8KG6 - chains M and N of the 20 polymer chains in the assembly; structure by electron microscopy, 3.07 A resolution.

# Chain M
Name: DNA polymerase epsilon catalytic subunit A
Source organism: Saccharomyces cerevisiae S288C
UniProtKB: P21951 (DPOE_YEAST); numbering as in UniProt (aligned over 1-2222)
Sequence (2222 residues; row label = number of the first residue in the row):
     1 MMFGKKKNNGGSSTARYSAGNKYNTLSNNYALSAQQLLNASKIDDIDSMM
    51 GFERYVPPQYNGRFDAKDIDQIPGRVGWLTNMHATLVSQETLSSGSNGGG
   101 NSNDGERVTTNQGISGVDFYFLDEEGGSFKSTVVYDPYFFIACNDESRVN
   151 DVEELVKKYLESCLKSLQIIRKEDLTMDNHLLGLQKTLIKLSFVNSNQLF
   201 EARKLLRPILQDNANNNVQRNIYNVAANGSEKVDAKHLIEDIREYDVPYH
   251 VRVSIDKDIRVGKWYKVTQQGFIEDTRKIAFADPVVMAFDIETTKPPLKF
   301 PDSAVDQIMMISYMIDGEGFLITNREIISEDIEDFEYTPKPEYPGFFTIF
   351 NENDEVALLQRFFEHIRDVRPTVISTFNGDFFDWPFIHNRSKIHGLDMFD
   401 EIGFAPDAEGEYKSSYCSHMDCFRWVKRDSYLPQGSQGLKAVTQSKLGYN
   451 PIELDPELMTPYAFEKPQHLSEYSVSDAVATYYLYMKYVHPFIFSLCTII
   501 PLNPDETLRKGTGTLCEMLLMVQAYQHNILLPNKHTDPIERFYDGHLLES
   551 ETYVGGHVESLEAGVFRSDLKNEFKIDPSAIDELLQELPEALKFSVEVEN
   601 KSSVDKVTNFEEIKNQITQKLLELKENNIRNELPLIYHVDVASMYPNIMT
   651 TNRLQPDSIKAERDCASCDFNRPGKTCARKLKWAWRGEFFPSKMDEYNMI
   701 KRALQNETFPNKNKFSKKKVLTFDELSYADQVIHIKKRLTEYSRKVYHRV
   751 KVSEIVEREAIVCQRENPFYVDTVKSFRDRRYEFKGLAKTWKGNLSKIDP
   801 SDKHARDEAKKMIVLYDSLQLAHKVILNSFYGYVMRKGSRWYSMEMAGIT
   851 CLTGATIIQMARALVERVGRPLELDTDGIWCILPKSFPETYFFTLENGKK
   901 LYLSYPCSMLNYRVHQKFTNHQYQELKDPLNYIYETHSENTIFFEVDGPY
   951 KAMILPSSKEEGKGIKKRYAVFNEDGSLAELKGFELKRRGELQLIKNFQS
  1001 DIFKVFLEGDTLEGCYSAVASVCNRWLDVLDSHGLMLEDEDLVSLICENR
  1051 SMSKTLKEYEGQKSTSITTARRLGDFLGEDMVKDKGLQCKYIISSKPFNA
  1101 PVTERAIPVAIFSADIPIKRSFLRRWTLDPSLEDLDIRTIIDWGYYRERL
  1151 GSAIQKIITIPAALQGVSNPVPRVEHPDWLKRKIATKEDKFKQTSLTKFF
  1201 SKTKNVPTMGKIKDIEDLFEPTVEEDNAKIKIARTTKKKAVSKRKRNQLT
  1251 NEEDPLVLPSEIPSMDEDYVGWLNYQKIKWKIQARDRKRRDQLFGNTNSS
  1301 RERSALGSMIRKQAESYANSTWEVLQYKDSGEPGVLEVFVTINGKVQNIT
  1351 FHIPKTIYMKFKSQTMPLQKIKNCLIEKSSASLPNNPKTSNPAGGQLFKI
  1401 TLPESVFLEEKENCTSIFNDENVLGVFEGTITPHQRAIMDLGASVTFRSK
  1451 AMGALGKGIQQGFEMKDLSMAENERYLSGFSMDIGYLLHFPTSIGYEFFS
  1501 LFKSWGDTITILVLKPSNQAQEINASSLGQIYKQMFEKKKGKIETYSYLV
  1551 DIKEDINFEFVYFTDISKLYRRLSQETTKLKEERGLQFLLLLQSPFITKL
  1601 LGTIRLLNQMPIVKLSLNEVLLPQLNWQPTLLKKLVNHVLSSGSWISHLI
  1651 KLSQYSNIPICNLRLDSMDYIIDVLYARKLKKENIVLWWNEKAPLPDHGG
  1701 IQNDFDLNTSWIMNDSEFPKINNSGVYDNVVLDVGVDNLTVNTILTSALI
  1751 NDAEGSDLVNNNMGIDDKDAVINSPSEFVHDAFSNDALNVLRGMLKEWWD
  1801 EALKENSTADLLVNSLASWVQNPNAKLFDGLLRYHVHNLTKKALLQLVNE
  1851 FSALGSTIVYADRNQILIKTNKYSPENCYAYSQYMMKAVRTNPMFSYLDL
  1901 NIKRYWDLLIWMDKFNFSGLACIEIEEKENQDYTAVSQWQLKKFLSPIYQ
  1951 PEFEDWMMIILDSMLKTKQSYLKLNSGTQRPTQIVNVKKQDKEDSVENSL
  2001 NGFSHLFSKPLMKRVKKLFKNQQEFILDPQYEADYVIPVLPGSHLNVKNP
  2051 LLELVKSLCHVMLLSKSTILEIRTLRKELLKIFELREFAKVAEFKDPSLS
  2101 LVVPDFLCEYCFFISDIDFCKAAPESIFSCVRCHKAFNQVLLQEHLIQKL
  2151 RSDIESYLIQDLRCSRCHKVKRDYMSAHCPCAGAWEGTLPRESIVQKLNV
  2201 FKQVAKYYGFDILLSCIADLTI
Disordered / not traced: 1-1316, 1386-1400, 1512-1523, 1618-1627, 1750-1777, 1923-1931, 1977-1994, 2222
Swiss-Prot annotation at these positions:
  - zinc finger: Cys2108 to Cys2133 (CysA-type)
  - motif: Cys2164 to Cys2181 (CysB motif)
  - binding site (Zn(2+)): Cys2108, Cys2111, Cys2130, Cys2133
  - binding site ([4Fe-4S] cluster): Cys2164, Cys2167, Cys2179, Cys2181
  - mutagenesis: Met644 (M644G: Increases rates of C-to-A transversion substitutions; M644I: In POL2-9; temperature-sensitive mutant), Pro710 (P710S: In POL2-18; temperature-sensitive mutant)

# Chain N
Name: DNA polymerase epsilon subunit B
Source organism: Saccharomyces cerevisiae S288C
UniProtKB: P24482 (DPB2_YEAST); numbering as in UniProt (aligned over 1-689)
Sequence (689 residues; numbered 1 to 689; the number before each row is that of its first residue):
     1 MFGSGNVLPVKIQPPLLRPLAYRVLSRKYGLSIKSDGLSALAEFVGTNIG
    51 ANWRQGPATIKFLEQFAAVWKQQERGLFIDQSGVKEVIQEMKEREKVEWS
   101 HEHPIQHEENILGRTDDDENNSDDEMPIAADSSLQNVSLSSPMRQPTERD
   151 EYKQPFKPESSKALDWRDYFKVINASQQQRFSYNPHKMQFIFVPNKKQNG
   201 LGGIAGFLPDIEDKVQMFLTRYYLTNDRVMRNENFQNSDMFNPLSSMVSL
   251 QNELSNTNRQQQSSSMSITPIKNLLGRDAQNFLLLGLLNKNFKGNWSLED
   301 PSGSVEIDISQTIPTQGHYYVPGCMVLVEGIYYSVGNKFHVTSMTLPPGE
   351 RREITLETIGNLDLLGIHGISNNNFIARLDKDLKIRLHLLEKELTDHKFV
   401 ILGANLFLDDLKIMTALSKILQKLNDDPPTLLIWQGSFTSVPVFASMSSR
   451 NISSSTQFKNNFDALATLLSRFDNLTENTTMIFIPGPNDLWGSMVSLGAS
   501 GTLPQDPIPSAFTKKINKVCKNVVWSSNPTRIAYLSQEIVIFRDDLSGRF
   551 KRHRLEFPFNESEDVYTENDNMMSKDTDIVPIDELVKEPDQLPQKVQETR
   601 KLVKTILDQGHLSPFLDSLRPISWDLDHTLTLCPIPSTMVLCDTTSAQFD
   651 LTYNGCKVINPGSFIHNRRARYMEYVPSSKKTIQEEIYI
Disordered / not traced: 1-6, 97-157, 194-201, 238-264, 363-379, 560-593
Swiss-Prot annotation at these positions:
  - modified residue (Phosphoserine): Ser122, Ser141, Ser613

# Interface between chain M and chain N
Residue-residue contacts - 97 pairs, chain M then chain N:
  Asn1413(M) with His666(N); Asn667(N)
  Cys1414(M) with Lys595(N), hydrogen bond
  Ile1417(M) with Lys551(N)
  Asn1419(M) with Arg554(N)
  Ser1616(M) with Arg450(N), hydrogen bond (backbone-side chain)
  Arg1664(M) with Arg450(N)
  Leu1665(M) with Arg450(N); Ile452(N), hydrophobic
  Asp1666(M) with Met447(N)
  Lys1692(M) with Val441(N)
  Pro1694(M) with Pro442(N); Phe444(N), hydrophobic
  Leu1695(M) with Leu497(N)
  Gly1700(M) with Arg552(N)
  Ile1701(M) with Arg552(N)
  Asn1703(M) with Ala499(N); Ser500(N), hydrogen bond (backbone-backbone)
  Asp1704(M) with Arg552(N), salt bridge; His553(N), salt bridge
  Phe1705(M) with Ser500(N); Ser618(N); Leu619(N); Pro621(N), hydrophobic
  Met1713(M) with Val495(N)
  Gln1821(M) with Met447(N)
  Asn1822(M) with Met447(N)
  Pro1823(M) with Phe444(N), hydrophobic
  Asn1824(M) with Phe444(N)
  Leu2107(M) with Met447(N), hydrophobic
  Glu2109(M) with Ser448(N); Ser449(N), hydrogen bond (side chain-backbone)
  Asn2138(M) with Ser448(N)
  Val2140(M) with Thr456(N)
  Leu2141(M) with Ser446(N); Met447(N), hydrophobic; Ser448(N)
  Glu2144(M) with Phe444(N); Ala445(N); Ser446(N), hydrogen bond (side chain-backbone); Ser453(N); Ser454(N); Ser455(N), hydrogen bond (side chain-backbone)
  His2145(M) with Ala445(N)
  Ile2147(M) with Trp491(N), hydrophobic
  Gln2148(M) with Ala445(N); Met494(N); Val495(N)
  Arg2151(M) with Trp491(N), hydrogen bond (side chain-backbone); Val495(N); Asp506(N), salt bridge
  Ser2152(M) with Val495(N)
  Ile2154(M) with Phe207(N), hydrophobic; Leu208(N), hydrophobic
  Glu2155(M) with Val495(N)
  Tyr2157(M) with Leu208(N), hydrophobic; Pro209(N), hydrogen bond (side chain-backbone); Trp624(N)
  Leu2158(M) with Pro209(N); Trp624(N), hydrogen bond (backbone-side chain)
  Ile2159(M) with Pro621(N), hydrophobic
  Gln2160(M) with Ile211(N); Lys214(N), hydrogen bond (backbone-side chain); Trp624(N)
  Leu2162(M) with Ile211(N), hydrophobic; Val215(N), hydrophobic
  Arg2172(M) with Phe292(N)
  Asp2173(M) with Glu299(N)
  Tyr2174(M) with Phe218(N); Asn289(N); Leu616(N)
  Met2175(M) with Leu219(N), hydrophobic; Tyr222(N), hydrophobic; Leu287(N), hydrophobic; Glu299(N); Asp300(N); Pro301(N)
  Ser2176(M) with Val215(N)
  Arg2191(M) with Ala205(N), hydrogen bond (side chain-backbone); Leu208(N), hydrogen bond (side chain-backbone); Asp210(N), salt bridge
  Ile2194(M) with Leu208(N), hydrophobic
  Val2195(M) with Ala205(N), hydrophobic
  Leu2198(M) with Ala205(N), hydrophobic; Phe207(N), hydrophobic
  Asn2199(M) with Ile204(N)
  Lys2202(M) with Ile204(N)
  Ile2212(M) with Ser455(N); Trp491(N), hydrophobic
  Ser2215(M) with Ala511(N)
  Cys2216(M) with Trp491(N), hydrogen bond
  Ile2217(M) with Ile204(N), hydrophobic
  Asp2219(M) with Pro509(N); Ser510(N)
  Leu2220(M) with Phe207(N)
  Thr2221(M) with Gly203(N); Ile204(N), hydrogen bond (side chain-backbone)
Interface residues without a listed pair, chain M (69 interface residues in all): Pro1595, Leu1601, Leu1617, Ala1693, Gln1702, Asp1706, Leu1707, Tyr2110, Lys2171, Trp2185, Glu2186, Gly2187
Interface residues without a listed pair, chain N (63 interface residues in all): Gly206, Leu411, Asn451, Ser496, Thr502, Arg549, Asp617, Ser623

# Summary
The interface between chain M and chain N involves 69 residues on one side and 63 on the other; the contacts
include 14 hydrogen bonds and 4 salt bridges. Among the polar pairs are Asp1704(M)-Arg552(N),
Asp1704(M)-His553(N) and Arg2151(M)-Asp506(N).
Chain M is DNA polymerase epsilon catalytic subunit A and chain N is DNA polymerase epsilon subunit B, both
from Saccharomyces cerevisiae S288C; the structure, Yeast replisome in state I, was determined by electron
microscopy (same publication as 8W7S, 8KG8, 8KG9 and 8W7M).
